PDB entry 4P2Q | X-ray diffraction, 3.30 A resolution | chains C and D of the 5 polymer chains in the assembly

== Chain C ==
Molecule: 5c2 peptide
From: synthetic construct
Sequence (14 residues; each row starts with the number of its first residue; note: 1 number in that range is skipped by the numbering (no residue carries it; nothing is unmodelled there); numbers below 1 keep their minus sign (Ala-3 is residue -3)):
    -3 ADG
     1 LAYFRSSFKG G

== Chain D ==
Molecule: 5cc7 T-cell receptor alpha chain
From: Mus musculus
Sequence (205 residues; numbered -2 to 202; the number before each row is that of its first residue; numbers below 1 keep their minus sign (Met-2 is residue -2)):
    -2 MRGDQVEQSP SALSLHEGTG SALRCNFTTT MRAVQWFRKN SRGSLINLFY LASGTKENGR
    58 LKSAFDSKER YSTLHIRDAQ LEDSGTYFCA AEASNTNKVV FGTGTRLQVL PNIQNPDPAV
   118 YQLRDSKSSD KSVCLFTDFD SQTNVSQSKD SDVYITDKCV LDMRSMDFKS NSAVAWSNKS
   178 DFACANAFNN SIIPEDTFFP SPESS
Not modelled in the structure: -2 to -1, 124-126, 199-202
Cystine bridges: Cys22-Cys86, Cys131-Cys181

== Chain C / chain D interface ==
Pairs across the interface (11; chain C residue first):
  Gly-1(C) - Asn92(D)
  Leu1(C) - Asn92(D)
  Ala2(C) - Ser91(D)
  Ala2(C) - Asn92(D)
  Tyr3(C) - Arg29(D)  hydrogen bond (backbone-side chain)
  Tyr3(C) - Ser91(D)  hydrogen bond (backbone-backbone)
  Tyr3(C) - Thr93(D)
  Tyr3(C) - Asn94(D)
  Arg5(C) - Arg29(D)
  Arg5(C) - Glu89(D)  salt bridge
  Arg5(C) - Asn94(D)  hydrogen bond

== Overview ==
5 residues of chain C and 6 residues of chain D are in contact; the contacts include 3 hydrogen bonds and 1
salt bridge. Polar pairs include Arg5(C)-Glu89(D), Tyr3(C)-Arg29(D) and Arg5(C)-Asn94(D).
Here chain C is 5c2 peptide (synthetic construct) and chain D is 5cc7 T-cell receptor alpha chain (Mus
musculus). Entry 4P2Q (Crystal structure of the 5cc7 TCR in complex with 5c2/I-Ek) was determined by X-ray
diffraction (same publication as 4P2O and 4P2R).
